Entry 8FRU (electron microscopy, 2.49 A resolution); this record covers chains L and 1 of the 43 polymer chains in the assembly.

[Chain L]
Molecule: 60S ribosomal protein eL13
Source organism: Giardia intestinalis assemblage A
UniProtKB: A8B6M8 (A8B6M8_GIAIC); numbering as in UniProt (aligned over 1-234)
Chain sequence (234 residues; numbered 1 to 234; the number before each row is that of its first residue):
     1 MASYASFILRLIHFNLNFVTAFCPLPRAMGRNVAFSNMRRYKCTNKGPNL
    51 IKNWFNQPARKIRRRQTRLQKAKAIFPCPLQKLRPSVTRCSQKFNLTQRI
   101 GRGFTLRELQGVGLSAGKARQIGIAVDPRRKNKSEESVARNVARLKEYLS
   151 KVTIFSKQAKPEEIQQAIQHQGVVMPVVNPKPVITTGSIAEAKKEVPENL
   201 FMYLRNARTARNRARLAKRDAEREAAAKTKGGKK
Unresolved in the structure: 1-29, 232-234

[Chain 1]
Molecule: 28S rRNA
Source organism: Giardia intestinalis assemblage A
Sequence (2687 nucleotides; numbered 1 to 2687; the number before each row is that of its first residue):
     1 CGCGGCCCGAGGCGGCGGGGGCGACGGGCGGAACUUAAGCAUAUCAGUAC
    51 GCCCCGGAGGAGAAACCAACCGGGAUUCCCCGUAGCGGCGAGCGACGCGG
   101 GAGGAGCCCGCCCCGAAGGCGCGCUGUGGGGCGCAGGCGCAGGCCCGCCG
   151 CGAGGGGGCCCGAGGGCCCCGCCCGAGAGGGUGCAAGCCCCGUACGGCGG
   201 CCGCCGGGCCUGCGCGGCGAGUAGCGCUGCUUGAGCGUGCAGCGCGAAGG
   251 GAGGCGCGGCCCUUCCAAGGCUAAAUACGCCCCGGGACCGAUAGCGGACC
   301 AAGUAGCGCGAGCGAACGGUGAAAAGGACGCCCUGCGGCCGCUCAAAAGA
   351 CCUGAACCCGGCCGGCCGCCGGCCCGCCGGCCCCGUCUCGAAACACGGAC
   401 CGAGGAGCCACGCGCCGCGGCGAGCCCGAGGGAGCCCCCGCGGCGGAGCG
   451 AGCGCGAGACGCCCCGGGCCCGCCAUGCCCCUGCGGGCGUGCGCGGGCCG
   501 AGCCGCGGCGCGUGGGCCCGAAAGGCGGUGAUCUAUGCCCGGCGAGGGCG
   551 AGGCCGGGCGAAAGCCUGGUGGAGGCCCGCCGCGGUGCUGACGCGCAGAU
   601 CGCUCGUCGGAGCCGGGCAUGGGGGCGAAAGACUCAUCGAACCGCCUGGU
   651 AGCUGGUUGCCUCCGAAAUGUCUCCCAGGACAGCCGCCGCCCCGCAGUUG
   701 CGGCCCGUAGAGCGCUGGCCGGCGGGAGCGGGGGGCCUGCCCCUCGCCCG
   751 CCCCCCAAACUCCGAAGGGCCGCGCCGCCCCGCCGCUGGCCUGGGCGGGG
   801 CGGGCGAAUGCGGGCGGCGCGUGGGCCCCUCCUGGUAAGCAGGACGGGCG
   851 AGGCGGGACGAUCCGGACGCCGGGCCAGGGUGCGCCGCCGGGGCCCGCGG
   901 AACGGCGUCGGCCGGUCCCGACAGCUGGAAGGUGGCCCCAGAAGUCGGCA
   951 UCCUCCAGGGAGUGUGUAACAACCCACCAGCCGAAUCGGCCGGCCCGGAA
  1001 AAUGGAGCGCGCCGGAGCCCCGGACCCGCGCCCGGCCGCCGCGCGCGGCG
  1051 GGUAGGAGGCCGCAGAGGCCCCGGGGGCGAAGGCGGCGCGCAGGCCCCGC
  1101 CGGACCGGCCUCUGGUGCAGAUCUCGGCAGCAGUAGCCGCUACUCCGCGC
  1151 CCCGGAGGACUGAGGGGGAGACGGGUUCCGCGGCGCCUGCAUCUGGCCGC
  1201 GGGUGACUCGGGCCUAAGCGGCGGGUGAAGACCGGGAAGGGGCGUGCCCG
  1251 CCCGUCGAACGGGGAGCCGGCGGAGACUCCGGCAGGCGCGGCCCCCGCGG
  1301 AGACGCCCGCCCCCCGGCGACGCGCACGGGGACCGCGGCGGGCGGCGCCC
  1351 CGGCCCGCGAACGCCCCGCAGCCCCCGGACGCCUUGCGCGGAGAGGGGGG
  1401 CCCGGGGGCGGACCCCGCGCGUCCCCGGCCGCCCCUGAAAAGCCGGGGGG
  1451 CGCCGGCCGCGCGCCGUACCGACCGCAGCAGGACUCCGGGGUCAGCAGCC
  1501 UCUAGCGCGGGAGCGAACGCGGCUCAGGGAAGUCGGCAAGCCGGCUCCGU
  1551 AACCUCGGGAAAAGGAGUGGCUCUGACGGCGCGCCGGGUCAGAACUGGAA
  1601 CGGACGCGGGGAUCCCGACUGUUUACUAGAAACACAGCGUCGCGAGGGCC
  1651 GCACCCGGCGCUGGCGCGACGUGAUUUCUGCCCAGUGCCACGACCGUCAC
  1701 CGUGAAGCGAUCCGCCGAAGCCCUGGUAAACGGCGGGAGUAACUAUGACU
  1751 CUCUUAAGGUAGCCAAAUGCCUCGUCGGGCAAUUUCCGACGUGCAUGAAU
  1801 GGACCAACGAGGAUCCCACUGUCCCGAGCCGCGCCUCCGCGAGCCUCCAG
  1851 CCUCGGGAACGGGCGAGGGCCGGCCAGCGGGGCAAGAAGACCCUUUUGAG
  1901 CUUGACUCCAGCCCGGGCCUGUGGGGCGGGGCGGCCGGCGCAGCGCACAG
  1951 GGGAGGCCGCGCCCCUGAGACACCCUGACGGCCGCCGCCGCCCCGCUCAC
  2001 CCGGUCGCGCGGGGACCCGCCCGGGCGGGGAGUUCGGCUGGGGCGGCGCG
  2051 CCUGCUACACCGGACCGCAGGCGUCCCACGGCGGGCUCAGCGAGGACGGA
  2101 GACCUCCCGCGGAGCAGAAGGGCACAAGCCCGCCCGACCCGCGCCCCCCG
  2151 UGCCGGCGCGGGCCGCGAAAGCGGGGCCUACCGAUCCUUCGCCGCCCCGG
  2201 CCGCGGGCGCGGAGGUGGCAGAAAAGUUACCACAGGGAUAACUGGCUUGU
  2251 GGCCGCCGAGCGCCCGCAGCGACGCGGCUUUUUGAUCCUUCGAUGUCGGC
  2301 UCUUCCUACCGUCCGCGCGCACCGGCGCGGAAGCGUCGGAUUGUUCACCC
  2351 GUUCAAGGGAUCGUGAGCUGGGUUUAGACCGUCGUGAGACAGGUUAGUUU
  2401 UACCCUACUGGCCCCGGGGCCAGAGCACGGCGGGCCAGUACGAGAGGAAC
  2451 GCCCGCCGCGGGCCGCCAGCCCCGCGGUUGCCCGGCCGGGCAGCGCCGCG
  2501 CCGCCGCGCCCGGGGGCCCUGCGCUGACCGCCUCUAAGCGCGCACCCCGC
  2551 CUCGCGCCCCGCCCGGCCGCGCGCCCCAGCCCCGUGCCCCGUCGCCGAGC
  2601 GGCCCCCGCCCGGGGAGACCACCCGGCGCGGCGCUCCUGUACGGCGCAGA
  2651 GCCCUGCGAUCGCCUGAGGGACGCGCCUGCAGAGCGC
Unresolved in the structure: 136-144, 201-213, 734-741, 925-977, 1581-1584, 1931-1979
Construct notes: insertion (1894)
Ion coordination: Na+ site 1: G20, C54; Mg2+ site 1: G39, C40; Mg2+ site 2: C40, G1898; Mg2+ site 3 near G47 (its only coordinating residue here); Mg2+ site 4 near G60 (its only coordinating residue here); Mg2+ site 5 near A153 (its only coordinating residue here); Mg2+ site 6 near U232 (its only coordinating residue here); Mg2+ site 7: G254, C2198, G2199; Mg2+ site 8 near A267 (its only coordinating residue here); Mg2+ site 9 near A274 (its only coordinating residue here); Mg2+ site 10 near C289 (its only coordinating residue here); Mg2+ site 11 near G294 (its only coordinating residue here); 86 more Mg2+ sites not listed; 22 more Na+ sites not listed; 5 more K+ sites not listed
Ligand contacts: spermidine (SPD): A38, G39, C40, G88, C89, G90, U2185, C2186, A2222

[Chain L / chain 1 interface]
Pairs across the interface (139):
  Gly-30(L) with C681(1), phosphate contact; A682(1), hydrogen bond to the phosphate
  Arg-31(L) with G510(1), hydrogen bond to the sugar; C511(1), sugar contact; C681(1), hydrogen bond to the phosphate; C820(1), salt bridge to the phosphate
  Asn-32(L) with G414(1), sugar contact
  Val-33(L) with C413(1), sugar contact; G414(1), sugar contact
  Ala-34(L) with C413(1), hydrogen bond to the sugar
  Ser-36(L) with G412(1), hydrogen bond to the sugar
  Asn-37(L) with G94(1), hydrogen bond to the base
  Met-38(L) with C411(1), hydrogen bond to the sugar; G412(1), sugar contact; G512(1), base contact; U513(1), base contact
  Arg-39(L) with C93(1), salt bridge to the phosphate; G94(1), hydrogen bond to the base
  Arg-40(L) with U36(1), sugar contact; G92(1), hydrogen bond to the phosphate; C93(1), phosphate contact; U513(1), sugar contact; G514(1), salt bridge to the phosphate
  Tyr-41(L) with A410(1), hydrogen bond to the base; C411(1), sugar contact; G514(1), sugar contact
  Lys-42(L) with C45(1), salt bridge to the phosphate; A46(1), phosphate contact; G47(1), salt bridge to the phosphate; G94(1), salt bridge to the phosphate
  Cys-43(L) with A46(1), hydrogen bond to the phosphate; U48(1), sugar contact
  Asn-45(L) with U647(1), hydrogen bond to the phosphate
  Lys-46(L) with A49(1), sugar contact; C646(1), phosphate contact; U647(1), salt bridge to the phosphate
  Gly-47(L) with U48(1), phosphate contact; A49(1), phosphate contact
  Pro-48(L) with U48(1), phosphate contact
  Trp-54(L) with C79(1), phosphate contact; C80(1), phosphate contact
  Gln-57(L) with A429(1), phosphate contact; G430(1), hydrogen bond to the phosphate
  Arg-60(L) with U276(1), salt bridge to the phosphate; A277(1), salt bridge to the phosphate
  Lys-61(L) with G431(1), base contact; G432(1), hydrogen bond to the base
  Arg-63(L) with U276(1), salt bridge to the phosphate
  Arg-64(L) with A102(1), sugar contact; A275(1), phosphate contact; U276(1), salt bridge to the phosphate; G430(1), salt bridge to the phosphate; G431(1), phosphate contact
  Arg-65(L) with G432(1), salt bridge to the phosphate; A433(1), salt bridge to the phosphate
  Arg-68(L) with A102(1), phosphate contact; G103(1), salt bridge to the phosphate; G431(1), salt bridge to the phosphate; G432(1), salt bridge to the phosphate
  Leu-69(L) with A433(1), base contact
  Lys-71(L) with G104(1), salt bridge to the phosphate
  Lys-82(L) with A105(1), salt bridge to the phosphate
  Arg-84(L) with G104(1), base contact
  Val-87(L) with G73(1), phosphate contact
  Thr-88(L) with G72(1), hydrogen bond to the sugar; G73(1), hydrogen bond to the phosphate
  Arg-89(L) with G72(1), sugar contact; G99(1), phosphate contact; G100(1), salt bridge to the phosphate
  Cys-90(L) with C70(1), base contact; G72(1), sugar contact; G73(1), sugar contact; C98(1), phosphate contact; G99(1), hydrogen bond to the phosphate
  Ser-91(L) with C70(1), sugar contact; C98(1), hydrogen bond to the sugar
  Gln-92(L) with C70(1), sugar contact
  Lys-93(L) with G443(1), salt bridge to the phosphate
  Phe-94(L) with C98(1), sugar contact; G99(1), sugar contact
  Asn-95(L) with C70(1), hydrogen bond to the sugar; C71(1), sugar contact
  Leu-96(L) with C71(1), base contact
  Arg-99(L) with G73(1), hydrogen bond to the phosphate; G74(1), salt bridge to the phosphate; G99(1), salt bridge to the phosphate; G100(1), phosphate contact
  Gly-101(L) with G74(1), phosphate contact
  Arg-102(L) with G74(1), phosphate contact; A75(1), salt bridge to the phosphate; G104(1), base contact; G106(1), salt bridge to the phosphate
  Arg-120(L) with G106(1), phosphate contact; C107(1), salt bridge to the phosphate
  Asp-127(L) with G74(1), hydrogen bond to the sugar
  Arg-129(L) with A63(1), hydrogen bond to the phosphate; A64(1), salt bridge to the phosphate; G74(1), hydrogen bond to the sugar; A75(1), salt bridge to the phosphate
  Arg-130(L) with G74(1), base contact
  Lys-131(L) with G74(1), hydrogen bond to the base
  Lys-133(L) with G72(1), base contact; G73(1), base contact; G74(1), hydrogen bond to the base
  Ser-134(L) with G72(1), hydrogen bond to the phosphate
  Glu-198(L) with U482(1), base contact
  Asn-199(L) with C481(1), hydrogen bond to the base; U482(1), hydrogen bond to the base; G486(1), sugar contact
  Phe-201(L) with G456(1), phosphate contact; G486(1), phosphate contact
  Met-202(L) with C481(1), sugar contact; U482(1), sugar contact; G485(1), sugar contact; G486(1), sugar contact
  Tyr-203(L) with U482(1), hydrogen bond to the base
  Arg-205(L) with G454(1), phosphate contact; C455(1), salt bridge to the phosphate; G485(1), phosphate contact; G486(1), salt bridge to the phosphate
  Asn-206(L) with U482(1), hydrogen bond to the sugar; G483(1), sugar contact; G485(1), hydrogen bond to the sugar
  Arg-208(L) with G454(1), salt bridge to the phosphate; C455(1), salt bridge to the phosphate
  Thr-209(L) with G485(1), sugar contact
  Arg-211(L) with C2196(1), salt bridge to the phosphate; C2197(1), salt bridge to the phosphate; C2201(1), salt bridge to the phosphate
  Asn-212(L) with C453(1), sugar contact; C2196(1), phosphate contact
  Arg-213(L) with G483(1), sugar contact; C484(1), salt bridge to the phosphate
  Arg-215(L) with C2202(1), salt bridge to the phosphate
  Leu-216(L) with C484(1), sugar contact
  Lys-218(L) with C2202(1), hydrogen bond to the phosphate; G2203(1), salt bridge to the phosphate
  Arg-219(L) with G2194(1), salt bridge to the phosphate
  Asp-220(L) with C484(1), hydrogen bond to the base
Also at the interface, not in a pair above, chain L (70 interface residues in all): Thr-44, Gln-66, Val-126, Pro-197
Also at the interface, not in a pair above, chain 1 (74 interface residues in all): A32, C145, G487, G819, C2193, C2195

[In short]
Chain L and chain 1 form an interface of 70 and 74 residues respectively; the contacts include 33 hydrogen
bonds and 39 salt bridges. Polar pairs include Asn-37(L)/G94(1), Arg-39(L)/G94(1) and Tyr-41(L)/A410(1).
Ligands of chain 1: spermidine.
Here chain L is 60S ribosomal protein eL13 and chain 1 is 28S rRNA, both from Giardia intestinalis assemblage
A. Entry 8FRU (60S subunit of the Giardia lamblia 80S ribosome) was determined by electron microscopy.
